8VKD - chain AAA; structure by X-ray diffraction, 1.40 A resolution.

[Chain AAA]
Protein: Dehaloperoxidase A
Organism: Amphitrite ornata
UniProtKB: Q9NAV8 (Q9NAV8_9ANNE); residues 1-137 here correspond to UniProt positions 2-138 (UniProt number = residue number + 1)
Sequence (137 residues; row label = number of the first residue in the row):
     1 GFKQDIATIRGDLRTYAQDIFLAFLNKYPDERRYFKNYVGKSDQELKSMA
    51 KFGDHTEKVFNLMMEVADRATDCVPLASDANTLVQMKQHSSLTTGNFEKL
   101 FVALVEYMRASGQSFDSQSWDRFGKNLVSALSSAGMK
Bound ions: heme Fe near His-89 (its only coordinating residue here)
Ligand contacts:
  - 4-nitrocatechol (4NC): Phe-21, Phe-35, Tyr-38, Phe-52, His-55, Thr-56, Val-59, Phe-60, Leu-100
  - heme (HEM): Phe-24, Glu-31, Tyr-34, Phe-35, Asn-37, His-55, Lys-58, Val-59, Leu-62, Met-63, Leu-83, Met-86, Gln-88, His-89, Leu-92, Asn-96, Phe-97, Leu-100, Phe-101, Leu-127

[Summary]
Chain AAA binds heme and 4-nitrocatechol.
Chain AAA is Dehaloperoxidase A (Amphitrite ornata); the structure, Crystal structure of dehaloperoxidase A in
complex with substrate 4-nitrocatechol, was determined by X-ray diffraction together with 8VKC, 8VSK and 8VZR
from the same study.
